7PFF - chains Q and I of the 10 polymer chains in the assembly; structure by electron microscopy, 4.30 A resolution (low resolution: residue-level contacts below are approximate; hydrogen-bond / salt-bridge calls are withheld).

Chain Q:
Name: Histone H2A type 1-B/E
From: Homo sapiens
UniProtKB: P04908 (H2A1B_HUMAN); residues 0-129 here correspond to UniProt positions 1-130 (UniProt number = residue number + 1)
Chain sequence (147 residues; row label = number of the first residue in the row; numbers below 1 keep their minus sign (His-17 is residue -17)):
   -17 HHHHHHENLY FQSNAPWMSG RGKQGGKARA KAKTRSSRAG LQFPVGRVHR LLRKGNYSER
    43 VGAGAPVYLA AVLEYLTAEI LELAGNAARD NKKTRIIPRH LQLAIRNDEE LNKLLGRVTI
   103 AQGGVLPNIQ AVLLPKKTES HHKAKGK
Not modelled in the structure: -17 to 9, 119-129
Differences from the reference sequence: expression tag (-17 to -1)
Curated features (UniProtKB/Swiss-Prot):
  - modified residue: Ser1 (N-acetylserine), Arg3 (Citrulline), Lys5 (N6-(2-hydroxyisobutyryl)lysine), Lys9 (N6-(2-hydroxyisobutyryl)lysine), Lys13 (N6-(beta-hydroxybutyryl)lysine), Lys36 (N6-(2-hydroxyisobutyryl)lysine), Lys74 (N6-(2-hydroxyisobutyryl)lysine), Lys75 (N6-(2-hydroxyisobutyryl)lysine), Lys95 (N6-(2-hydroxyisobutyryl)lysine), Gln104 (N5-methylglutamine), Lys118 (N6-(2-hydroxyisobutyryl)lysine), Lys119 (N6-crotonyllysine), Thr120 (Phosphothreonine), Lys125 (N6-crotonyllysine)
  - cross-link (Glycyl lysine isopeptide (Lys-Gly)): Lys13 (interchain with G-Cter in ubiquitin), Lys15 (interchain with G-Cter in ubiquitin), Lys119 (interchain with G-Cter in ubiquitin)

Chain I:
Molecule: 167-nt DNA strand
From: synthetic construct
Sequence (167 nucleotides; numbered 410 to 576; the number before each row is that of its first residue):
   410 GGCCGCCATA CTGGAGAATC CCGGTGCCGA GGCCGCTCAA TTGGTCGTAG ACAGCTCTAG
   470 CACCGCTTAA ACGCACGTAC GCGCTGTCCC CCGCGTTTTA ACCGCCAAGG GGATTACTCC
   530 CTAGTCTCCA GGCACGTGTC AGATATATAC ATCCTGTCAT GTAAGTA

Interface between chain Q and chain I:
Contacting residue pairs (14):
  Ala12(Q) - DT451(I)
  Lys15(Q) - DT451(I)
  Thr16(Q) - DA449(I)
  Thr16(Q) - DT450(I)
  Arg17(Q) - DT450(I)
  Arg20(Q) - DT451(I)
  Val27(Q) - DT450(I)
  Gly28(Q) - DA449(I)
  Gly28(Q) - DT450(I)
  Arg29(Q) - DA449(I)
  Arg32(Q) - DA448(I)
  Arg32(Q) - DA449(I)
  Arg42(Q) - DA458(I)
  Arg77(Q) - DA439(I)
Other interface residues (no listed pair), chain Q (13 interface residues in all): Lys13, Ser18
Other interface residues (no listed pair), chain I (8 interface residues in all): DG452, DG456

Overview:
Chain Q and chain I form an interface of 13 and 8 residues respectively.
Chain Q is Histone H2A type 1-B/E (Homo sapiens) and chain I is a 167-nt DNA strand (synthetic construct); the
structure, Nucleosome 3 of the 4x197 nucleosome array containing H1, was determined by electron microscopy,
deposited together with 7PET, 7PEU, 7PEV, 7PEW, 7PEX, 7PEY and 16 further entries.
